PDB entry 7QV7 | electron microscopy, 3.40 A resolution | chains J and R of the 16 polymer chains in the assembly

== Chain J ==
Molecule: Hydrogen dependent carbon dioxide reductase subunit HycB4
Source organism: Thermoanaerobacter kivui
Notes: EC 1.-.-.-
UniProt: A0A097ATK6 (A0A097ATK6_THEKI); numbering as in UniProt (aligned over 1-210)
Sequence (210 residues; row label = number of the first residue in the row):
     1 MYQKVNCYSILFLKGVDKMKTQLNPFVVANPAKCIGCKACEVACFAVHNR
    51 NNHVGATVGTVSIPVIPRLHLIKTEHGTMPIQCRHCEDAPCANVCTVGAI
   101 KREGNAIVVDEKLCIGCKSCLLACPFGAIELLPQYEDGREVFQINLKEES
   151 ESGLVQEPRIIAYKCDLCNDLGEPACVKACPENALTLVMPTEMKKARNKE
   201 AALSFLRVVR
Unresolved in the structure: 1-20, 148-153, 210
Metal / ion sites: 4Fe-4S cluster Fe site 1: Cys34, Cys37, Cys40, Cys180; 4Fe-4S cluster Fe site 2: Cys44, Cys165, Cys168, Cys176; 4Fe-4S cluster Fe site 3: Cys83, Cys86, Cys91, Cys124; 4Fe-4S cluster Fe site 4: Cys95, Cys114, Cys117, Cys120
Ligand contacts:
  - 4Fe-4S cluster (SF4), molecule 1: Val27, Cys44, His48, Arg68, Leu69, Cys165, Asp166, Leu167, Cys168, Pro174, Ala175, Cys176
  - 4Fe-4S cluster (SF4), molecule 2: Lys33, Cys34, Ile35, Gly36, Cys37, Lys38, Ala39, Cys40, Leu71, Pro80, Ala179, Cys180, Pro181, Glu182, Ala184, Leu185
  - 4Fe-4S cluster (SF4), molecule 3: Cys83, Arg84, His85, Cys86, Ala89, Pro90, Cys91, Ile107, Cys124, Pro125, Phe126, Ile129, Lys164
  - 4Fe-4S cluster (SF4), molecule 4: Cys95, Val97, Ala99, Ile100, Val109, Cys114, Ile115, Gly116, Cys117, Ser119, Cys120, Leu131

== Chain R ==
Molecule: Hydrogen dependent carbon dioxide reductase subunit HydA2
Source organism: Thermoanaerobacter kivui
Notes: EC 1.12.7.2
UniProt: A0A097ATH7 (A0A097ATH7_THEKI); residue numbers follow UniProt; this construct covers 1-461
Sequence (461 residues; row label = number of the first residue in the row):
     1 MSANKAIINIDQELCTGCRRCAEVCPVDAIEGEKGKPQKINTEVCVMCGQ
    51 CVQKCSSYASYFDESITPRNVKLQERGMLDSVKEPLFAAYNLGYARQVKE
   101 ALENPQLFKVVQCAPAIRVSIAEEFGLDLGDLTPGKLVAALRRLNFDRVY
   151 DTNFGADLTIIEEANELVKRIKEGKDLPMFTSCCPAWVKFAEQTYPELLK
   201 HISTCKSPQQMTGAIIKTYGAKINNVDPAKIFSVSVMPCTCKSYESDRPE
   251 MRSSGYKDVDLVITTRELAHLMKDKGIDFATLPDEEFDSPLGNYTGAATI
   301 FGNTGGVMEAALRTAYELITKKPIPNIDIEFVRGGEGIRTATVQVGELEL
   351 KIAVVSGLKNVIPILEDIKKNKCDLHFVEVMTCPEGCISGGGQPKLLLEE
   401 YREVAYKKRKEALYKHDAELELRKSHENPAIKKLYEEFLGEPLGKQSHHL
   451 LHTKYTPRKKV
Unresolved in the structure: 1-5, 399-404, 460-461
Metal / ion sites: 4Fe-4S cluster Fe site 1: Cys15, Cys18, Cys21, Cys55; 4Fe-4S cluster Fe site 2: Cys25, Cys45, Cys48, Cys51; 4Fe-4S cluster Fe site 3: Cys184, Cys239, Cys241, Cys383, Cys387; Fe ion near Cys387 (its only coordinating residue here)
Ligand contacts:
  - 402 (dicarbonyl[bis(cyanide-kappaC)]-mu-(iminodimethanethiolatato-1kappaS:2kappaS)-mu-(oxomethylidene)diiron(2+)): Ala114, Pro115, Ala116, Thr152, Cys183, Cys184, Ser207, Pro208, Gln209, Met237, Pro238, Cys239, Lys242, Phe301, Val307, Met381, Cys387
  - 4Fe-4S cluster (SF4), molecule 1: Ile8, Cys25, Pro26, Ala29, Ile40, Cys45, Val46, Met47, Cys48, Gly49, Gln50, Cys51
  - 4Fe-4S cluster (SF4), molecule 2: Ile10, Cys15, Thr16, Gly17, Cys18, Arg19, Cys21, Gln38, Lys54, Cys55, Ser57, Ala88, Ala89
  - 4Fe-4S cluster (SF4), molecule 3: Cys48, Cys183, Cys184, Pro185, Ala186, Pro238, Cys239, Cys241, Met381, Thr382, Cys383, Gly386, Cys387, Gly390

== Chain J / chain R interface ==
Pairs across the interface - 35 pairs, chain J then chain R:
  Ile35(J) - Cys18(R)
  Gly36(J) - Thr16(R)  hydrogen bond (backbone-side chain)
  Cys37(J) - Cys18(R)  hydrophobic
  Cys37(J) - Arg20(R)
  Cys37(J) - Ser56(R)
  Lys38(J) - Ser56(R)
  Lys38(J) - Tyr58(R)
  Ala39(J) - Ser56(R)
  Glu41(J) - Tyr58(R)  hydrogen bond
  Val42(J) - Tyr58(R)  hydrophobic
  Val42(J) - Leu397(R)  hydrophobic
  Ala46(J) - Leu397(R)  hydrophobic
  Ala56(J) - Lys395(R)
  Ala56(J) - Leu396(R)
  Ala56(J) - Leu397(R)  hydrophobic
  Thr57(J) - Pro394(R)
  Thr57(J) - Lys395(R)
  Thr57(J) - Leu397(R)
  Val58(J) - Glu124(R)
  Val58(J) - Pro394(R)
  Val58(J) - Lys395(R)
  Val58(J) - Leu397(R)  hydrophobic
  Gly59(J) - Glu124(R)
  Gly59(J) - Lys273(R)
  Thr60(J) - Glu123(R)
  Thr60(J) - Glu124(R)
  Val61(J) - Lys83(R)
  Val61(J) - Pro85(R)
  Pro64(J) - Tyr61(R)
  Val65(J) - Tyr58(R)  hydrophobic
  Val65(J) - Phe62(R)
  Ile66(J) - Phe62(R)  hydrophobic
  Pro67(J) - Tyr58(R)
  Leu132(J) - Phe62(R)  hydrophobic
  Pro181(J) - Arg20(R)
Also at the interface, not in a pair above, chain J (22 interface residues in all): Pro133, Tyr135
Also at the interface, not in a pair above, chain R (25 interface residues in all): Gly17, Lys34, Ser57, Ser60, Glu84, Phe87, Phe125, Gly126, Arg266

== Overview ==
22 residues of chain J face 25 of chain R across their interface; the contacts include 2 hydrogen bonds. Among
the polar pairs are Gly36(J)-Thr16(R) and Glu41(J)-Tyr58(R). Chain J binds 4 copies of 4Fe-4S cluster.
Here chain J is Hydrogen dependent carbon dioxide reductase subunit HycB4 and chain R is Hydrogen dependent
carbon dioxide reductase subunit HydA2, both from Thermoanaerobacter kivui. Entry 7QV7 (Cryo-EM structure of
Hydrogen-dependent CO2 reductase) was determined by electron microscopy.
